8X7K - chains C and I of the 12 polymer chains in the assembly; structure by electron microscopy, 3.27 A resolution.

Chain C:
Molecule: Histone H2A type 1-B/E
From: Homo sapiens
Reference sequence: P04908 (H2A1B_HUMAN); residues 14-118 here correspond to UniProt positions 15-119 (UniProt number = residue number + 1)
Amino-acid sequence (105 residues; row label = number of the first residue in the row):
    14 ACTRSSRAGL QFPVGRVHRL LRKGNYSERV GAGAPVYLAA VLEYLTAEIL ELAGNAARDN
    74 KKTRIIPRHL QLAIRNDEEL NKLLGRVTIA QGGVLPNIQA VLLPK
Differences from the reference sequence: conflict Cys15 (Lys16 in P04908)
Swiss-Prot annotation at these positions:
  - modified residue: Lys36 (N6-(2-hydroxyisobutyryl)lysine), Lys74 (N6-(2-hydroxyisobutyryl)lysine), Lys75 (N6-(2-hydroxyisobutyryl)lysine), Lys95 (N6-(2-hydroxyisobutyryl)lysine), Gln104 (N5-methylglutamine), Lys118 (N6-(2-hydroxyisobutyryl)lysine)
From the paper describing this entry:
  - mutagenesis - E61A, E64A, D90A, E92A: decreased catalytic activity

Chain I:
Molecule: 143-nt DNA strand
From: Homo sapiens
Sequence (143 nucleotides; row label = number of the first residue in the row; numbers below 1 keep their minus sign (DC-72 is residue -72)):
   -72 CAGGATGTAT ATATCTGACA CGTGCCTGGA GACTAGGGAG TAATCCCCTT GGCGGTTAAA
   -12 ACGCGGGGGA CAGCGCGTAC GTGCGTTTAA GCGGTGCTAG AGCTGTCTAC GACCAATTGA
    48 GCGGCCTCGG CACCGGGATT CTC

Chain C / chain I interface:
Pairs across the interface (14):
  Ala14(C) - DA-43(I)  phosphate contact
  Ala14(C) - DG-42(I)  sugar contact
  Cys15(C) - DA-43(I)  phosphate contact
  Cys15(C) - DG-42(I)  phosphate contact
  Thr16(C) - DA-43(I)  phosphate contact
  Arg17(C) - DA-43(I)  salt bridge to the phosphate
  Arg20(C) - DG-42(I)  salt bridge to the phosphate
  Gly28(C) - DG-44(I)  phosphate contact
  Gly28(C) - DA-43(I)  phosphate contact
  Arg29(C) - DG-44(I)  phosphate contact
  Arg32(C) - DG-45(I)  sugar contact
  Arg32(C) - DG-44(I)  salt bridge to the phosphate
  Arg77(C) - DA-55(I)  sugar contact
  Arg77(C) - DC-54(I)  hydrogen bond to the sugar
Also at the interface, not in a pair above, chain C (11 interface residues in all): Arg35, Arg42
Also at the interface, not in a pair above, chain I (7 interface residues in all): DG-35

In short:
Chain C and chain I form an interface of 11 and 7 residues respectively; the contacts include 1 hydrogen bond
and 3 salt bridges. Polar pairs include Arg77(C)-DC-54(I), Arg17(C)-DA-43(I) and Arg20(C)-DG-42(I). The paper
reports that E61A, E64A and D90A of chain C, among others, reduce catalytic activity.
Chain C is Histone H2A type 1-B/E and chain I is a 143-nt DNA strand, both from Homo sapiens; the structure,
Cryo-EM structures of RNF168/UbcH5c-Ub in complex with H2AK13Ub nucleosomes, was determined by electron
microscopy.
